PDB entry 2Z8O | X-ray diffraction, 2.40 A resolution | chain A

[Chain A]
Protein: 27.5 kDa virulence protein
From: Salmonella typhimurium
UniProt: P0A2M9 (VRP3_SALTY); numbering as in UniProt (aligned over 1-241)
Amino-acid sequence (241 residues; each row starts with the number of its first residue):
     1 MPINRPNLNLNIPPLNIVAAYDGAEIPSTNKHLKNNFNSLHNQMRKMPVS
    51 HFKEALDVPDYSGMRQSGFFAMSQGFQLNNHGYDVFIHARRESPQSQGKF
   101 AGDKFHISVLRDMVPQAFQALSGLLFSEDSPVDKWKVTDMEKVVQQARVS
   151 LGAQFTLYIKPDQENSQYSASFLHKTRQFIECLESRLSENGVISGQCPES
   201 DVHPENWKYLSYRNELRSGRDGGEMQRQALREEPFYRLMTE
Disordered / not traced: 1-26, 68-69, 218-222
Modified positions: Mse1 (selenomethionine); Mse44, Mse47, Mse64, Mse72, Mse113, Mse140, Mse225, Mse239 (selenomethionine; parent Met)
Swiss-Prot annotation at these positions:
  - active site: His106 (Proton donor), Lys136 (Proton acceptor)
  - mutagenesis: Phe86 (F86D: Marked decrease in enzymatic activity), Arg90 (R90E: Slight decrease in enzymatic activity), Phe100 (F100E: Marked decrease in enzymatic activity; F100L: Loss of enzymatic activity), Lys104 (K104A/R: Loss of enzymatic activity), His106 (H106A: Marked decrease in enzymatic activity; H106K: 7-fold decrease in enzymatic activity, but no effect on substrate affinity; H106N: Loss of enzymatic activity), Lys134 (K134A: 2-fold decrease in enzymatic activity; K134E: Slight decrease in enzymatic activity; K134R: No effect on enzymatic activity), Lys136 (K136A/R: Loss of enzymatic activity), Arg148 (R148A: Marked decrease in enzymatic activity; R148Q: Loss of enzymatic activity), Val149 (V149D: Loss of enzymatic activity), Tyr158 (Y158E: Marked decrease in enzymatic activity; Y158F: 20-fold decrease in enzymatic activity, but no effect on substrate affinity), Lys160 (K160A: More than 5-fold decrease in substrate affinity; K160E: Slight decrease in enzymatic activity; K160R: 2-fold decrease in enzymatic activity, but no effect on substrate affinity), Asp201 (D201N: 47-fold decrease in enzymatic activity, but no effect on substrate affinity), 3 further mutagenesis entries in UniProt

[Overview]
From UniProt: active-site residues His106 and Lys136 and 15 mutagenesis sites.
Chain A is 27.5 kDa virulence protein (Salmonella typhimurium); the structure, Structural basis for the
catalytic mechanism of phosphothreonine lyase, was determined by X-ray diffraction (same publication as 2Z8M,
2Z8N and 2Z8P).
